6DZ6 - chains A and B; structure by X-ray diffraction, 3.00 A resolution.

Chain A (and B):
Protein: Apolipoprotein C-I
From: Homo sapiens
Notes: chain B of this document is another copy of the same molecule, construct and numbering; everything in this record applies to it too
Reference sequence: P02654 (APOC1_HUMAN); residues -25 to 57 here correspond to UniProt positions 1-83 (UniProt number = residue number + 26)
Amino-acid sequence (83 residues; numbered -25 to 57; the number before each row is that of its first residue; numbers below 1 keep their minus sign (Met-25 is residue -25)):
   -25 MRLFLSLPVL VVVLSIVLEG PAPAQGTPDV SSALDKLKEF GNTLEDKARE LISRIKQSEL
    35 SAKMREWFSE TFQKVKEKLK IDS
Not modelled in the structure: -25 to 2, 55-57 (chain B: -25 to 4, 55-57)
From the paper describing this entry:
  - self-association interface (contacts with another copy of this molecule); pairs are residue here / residue on that copy: Phe42-Phe42, Phe46-Phe42, Leu34, Leu34, Met38, Met38, Val49, Val49, Leu53, Leu53

Chain A / chain B interface:
Residue-residue contacts - 13 pairs, chain A then chain B:
  Gln31(A) - Leu53(B)
  Ser35(A) - Phe46(B)
  Met38(A) - Val49(B)  hydrophobic
  Arg39(A) - Phe46(B)
  Phe42(A) - Phe42(B)
  Phe42(A) - Thr45(B)
  Thr45(A) - Phe42(B)
  Phe46(A) - Ser35(B)
  Phe46(A) - Met38(B)  hydrophobic
  Phe46(A) - Arg39(B)
  Phe46(A) - Phe42(B)  hydrophobic
  Val49(A) - Met38(B)  hydrophobic
  Leu53(A) - Gln31(B)  hydrogen bond (backbone-side chain)
Other interface residues (no listed pair), chain A (11 interface residues in all): Lys50, Lys54
Other interface residues (no listed pair), chain B (11 interface residues in all): Leu34, Lys50

In short:
Chain A and chain B each contribute 11 residues to their interface, with 1 hydrogen bond. Its one
hydrogen-bonded contact is Leu53(A)-Gln31(B). From the paper: a self-association interface involving Leu34(A),
Met38(A) and Phe42(A) among others.
Chain A and chain B are both Apolipoprotein C-I (Homo sapiens); the structure, Structure of the Orthorhombic
(Orthrhmb) Crystal Form of Human Apolipoprotein C1, was determined by X-ray diffraction.
